PDB entry 5STA | X-ray diffraction, 1.58 A resolution | chains A and B

[Chain A]
Molecule: Pre-mRNA-splicing factor 8
Organism: Saccharomyces cerevisiae S288C
Reference sequence: P33334 (PRP8_YEAST); numbering as in UniProt (aligned over 1836-2090)
Amino-acid sequence (258 residues; row label = number of the first residue in the row):
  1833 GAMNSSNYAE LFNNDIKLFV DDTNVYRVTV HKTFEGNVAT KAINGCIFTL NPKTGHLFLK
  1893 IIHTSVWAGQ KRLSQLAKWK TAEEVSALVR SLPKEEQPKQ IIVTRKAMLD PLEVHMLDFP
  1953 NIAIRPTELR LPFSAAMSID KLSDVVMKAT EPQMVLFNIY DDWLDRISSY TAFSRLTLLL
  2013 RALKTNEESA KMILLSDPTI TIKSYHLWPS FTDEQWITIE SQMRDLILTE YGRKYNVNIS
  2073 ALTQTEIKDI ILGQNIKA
Disordered / not traced: 2070-2090
Differences from the reference sequence: expression tag (1833-1835)
UniProt features mapped onto this chain:
  - mutagenesis: Asp1853 (D1853A: Alters protein folding. Severely impaired growth. Strongly reduced growth at 35 degrees Celsius; when associated with A-1854; D1853N: Reduced growth at 30 degrees Celsius ...), Asp1854 (D1854A: Reduced growth at 30 degrees Celsius. Strongly reduced growth at 16 degrees Celsius. Strongly reduced growth at 35 degrees Celsius; when associated with A-1853 ...), Thr1855 (T1855A: Reduced growth at 30 degrees Celsius. Strongly reduced growth at 16 degrees Celsius), Thr1936 (T1936A: Reduced growth at 30 degrees Celsius. Strongly reduced growth at 16 degrees Celsius), Arg1937 (R1937K: Severely impaired growth. Reduced growth at 30 degrees Celsius. Strongly reduced growth at 16 degrees Celsius)

[Chain B]
Molecule: A1 cistron-splicing factor AAR2
Organism: Saccharomyces cerevisiae S288C
Reference sequence: P32357 (AAR2_YEAST); aligned to UniProt positions 1-317 over residues 1-317
Amino-acid sequence (308 residues; numbered -3 to 317; 13 numbers in that range are skipped by the numbering (no residue carries them; nothing is unmodelled there); the number before each row is that of its first residue; numbers below 1 keep their minus sign (Gly-3 is residue -3)):
    -3 GAMAMNTVPF TSAPIEVTIG IDQYSFNVKE NQPFHGIKDI PIGHVHVIHF QHADNSSMRY
    57 GYWFDCRMGN FYIQYDPKDG LYKMMEERDG AKFENIVHNF KERQMMVSYP KIDEDDTWYN
   117 LTEFVQMDKI RKIVRKDENQ FSYVDSSMTT VQENEL
   166 SSSSSDPAHS LNYTVINFKS REAIRPGHEM EDFLDKSYYL NTVMLQGIFK NSSNYFGELQ
   226 FAFLNAMFFG NYGSSLQWHA MIELICSSAT VPKHMLDKLD EILYYQIKTL PEQYSDILLN
   286 ERVWNICLYS SFQKNSLHNT EKIMENKYPE LL
Disordered / not traced: -3 to 0, 166-169
Differences from the reference sequence: expression tag (-3 to 0); conflict Ser166 (Leu153 in P32357), Ser167 (Lys154 in P32357), Ser170 (Asp in P32357)
UniProt features mapped onto this chain:
  - region: Leu261 to Ile282 (Leucine-zipper)
  - modified residue: Ser253 (Phosphoserine), Thr274 (Phosphothreonine)
Residues lining bound ligands: V8T ((1R)-1-{4-[(propan-2-yl)oxy]phenyl}ethan-1-amine): Phe22, Asn23, Val24, Gln28, Pro29, Phe30, Gln100, Met101, Met102, Val103

[Interface between chain A and chain B]
Contacting residue pairs (17):
  Gln1907(A) - Met195(B)
  Gln1907(A) - Leu199(B)
  Leu1908(A) - Met195(B)  hydrophobic
  Trp1911(A) - Glu194(B)
  Trp1911(A) - Met195(B)  hydrophobic
  Trp1911(A) - Phe198(B)  hydrophobic
  Asp1942(A) - Lys184(B)  salt bridge
  Asp1942(A) - Phe198(B)
  Glu1945(A) - Lys184(B)  salt bridge
  Val1946(A) - Ile189(B)  hydrophobic
  Val1946(A) - Glu194(B)
  Val1946(A) - Phe198(B)  hydrophobic
  His1947(A) - Glu194(B)  salt bridge
  Leu1949(A) - Lys184(B)
  Leu1949(A) - Ser185(B)
  Leu1949(A) - Arg186(B)
  Asp1950(A) - Arg186(B)  salt bridge

[Overview]
Chain A and chain B form an interface of 9 and 8 residues respectively; the contacts include 4 salt bridges.
Polar pairs include Asp1942(A)-Lys184(B), Glu1945(A)-Lys184(B) and His1947(A)-Glu194(B). Chain B binds
compound V8T. Curated annotation (UniProt) lists 5 mutagenesis sites on chain A.
Here chain A is Pre-mRNA-splicing factor 8 and chain B is A1 cistron-splicing factor AAR2, both from
Saccharomyces cerevisiae S288C. Entry 5STA (PanDDA analysis group deposition -- Aar2/RNaseH in complex with
fragment P02F03 from the F2X-Universal Library) was determined by X-ray diffraction together with 5ST0, 5ST1,
5ST2, 5ST3, 5ST4, 5ST5 and 248 further entries from the same study.
